PDB entry 5YPD | X-ray diffraction, 1.62 A resolution | chain A

== Chain A ==
Molecule: Methionine aminopeptidase
Source organism: Mycobacterium tuberculosis (strain ATCC 25177 / H37Ra)
Notes: EC 3.4.11.18
UniProt: A5U6L5 (A5U6L5_MYCTA); numbering as in UniProt (aligned over 1-285)
Amino-acid sequence (319 residues; row label = number of the first residue in the row; numbers below 1 keep their minus sign (Met-33 is residue -33)):
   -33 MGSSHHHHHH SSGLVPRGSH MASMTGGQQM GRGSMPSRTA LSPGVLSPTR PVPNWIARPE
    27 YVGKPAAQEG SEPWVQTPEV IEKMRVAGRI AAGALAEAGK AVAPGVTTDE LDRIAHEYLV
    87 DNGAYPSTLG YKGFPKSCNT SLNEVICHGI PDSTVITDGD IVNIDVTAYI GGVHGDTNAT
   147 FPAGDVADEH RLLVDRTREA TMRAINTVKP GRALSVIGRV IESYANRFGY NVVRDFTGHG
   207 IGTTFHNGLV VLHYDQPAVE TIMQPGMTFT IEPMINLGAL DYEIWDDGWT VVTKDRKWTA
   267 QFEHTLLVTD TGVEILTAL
Unresolved in the structure: -33 to 3
Sequence notes: initiating methionine (-33); expression tag (-32 to 0); engineered mutation Asn105 (Cys in A5U6L5), Ala284 (Cys in A5U6L5)
Ion coordination: Na+: Asn109, Val111, Thr265; Co2+ site 1: Asp131, Asp142, Glu269 (together with methionine); Co2+ site 2: Asp142, His205, Glu238, Glu269 (together with methionine)
Residues lining bound ligands: methionine (MET): Thr94, Tyr97, Phe100, Asn105, His114, Asp131, Thr133, Asp142, His205, Phe211, His212, Glu238, Trp255, Glu269

== Summary ==
Bound to chain A: methionine. Asn109, Val111 and Thr265 coordinate Na+. The Co2+ site 1 is built by Asp131,
Asp142 and Glu269.
Chain A is Methionine aminopeptidase (Mycobacterium tuberculosis (strain ATCC 25177 / H37Ra)); the structure,
Mycobacterium Tuberculosis Methionine aminopeptidase type 1c (C105N mutant) in complex with Methionine, was
determined by X-ray diffraction, deposited together with 5YPJ.
